Entry 7RE1 (electron microscopy, 2.91 A resolution); this record covers chains A and D of the 8 polymer chains in the assembly.

[Chain A]
Protein: RNA-directed RNA polymerase
Organism: Severe acute respiratory syndrome coronavirus 2
Notes: EC 2.7.7.48
UniProtKB: P0DTD1 (R1AB_SARS2); residues 1-932 here correspond to UniProt positions 4393-5324 (UniProt number = residue number + 4392)
Sequence (932 residues; row label = number of the first residue in the row):
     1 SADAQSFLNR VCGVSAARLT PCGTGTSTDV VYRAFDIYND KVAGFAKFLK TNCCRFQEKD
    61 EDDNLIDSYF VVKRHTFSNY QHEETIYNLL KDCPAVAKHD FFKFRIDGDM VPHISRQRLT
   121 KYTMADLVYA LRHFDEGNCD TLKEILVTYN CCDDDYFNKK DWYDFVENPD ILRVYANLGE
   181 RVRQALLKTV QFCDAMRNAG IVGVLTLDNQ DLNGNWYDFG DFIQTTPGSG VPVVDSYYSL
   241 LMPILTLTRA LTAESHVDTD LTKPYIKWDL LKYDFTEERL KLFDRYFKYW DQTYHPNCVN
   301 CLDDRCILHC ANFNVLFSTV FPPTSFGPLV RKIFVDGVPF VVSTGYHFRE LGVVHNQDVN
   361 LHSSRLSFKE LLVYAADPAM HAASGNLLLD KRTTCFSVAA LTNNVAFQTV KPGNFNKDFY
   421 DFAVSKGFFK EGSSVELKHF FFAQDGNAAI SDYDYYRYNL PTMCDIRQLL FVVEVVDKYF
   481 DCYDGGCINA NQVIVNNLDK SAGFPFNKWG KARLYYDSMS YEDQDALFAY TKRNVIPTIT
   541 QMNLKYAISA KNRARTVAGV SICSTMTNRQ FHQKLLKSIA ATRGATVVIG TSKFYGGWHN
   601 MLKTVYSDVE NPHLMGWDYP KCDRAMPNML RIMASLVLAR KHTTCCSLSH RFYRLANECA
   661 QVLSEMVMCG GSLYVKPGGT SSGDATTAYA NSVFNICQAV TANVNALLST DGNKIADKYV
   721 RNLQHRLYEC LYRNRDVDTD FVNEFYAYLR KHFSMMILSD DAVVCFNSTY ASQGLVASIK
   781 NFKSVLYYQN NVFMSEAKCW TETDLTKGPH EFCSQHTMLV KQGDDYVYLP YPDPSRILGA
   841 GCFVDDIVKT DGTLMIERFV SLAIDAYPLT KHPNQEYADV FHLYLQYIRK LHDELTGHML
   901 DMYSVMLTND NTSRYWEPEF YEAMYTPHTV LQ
Unresolved in the structure: 1-2, 930-932
Bound ions: Mg2+: Asn-209, Asp-218 (together with ADP); Zn2+ site 1: His-295, Cys-301, Cys-306, Cys-310; Zn2+ site 2: Cys-487, His-642, Cys-645, Cys-646
Residues lining bound ligands:
  - chapso (1N7), molecule 1: Arg-197, Gly-230, Val-231, Lys-288, Tyr-289, Trp-290, Asp-291
  - chapso (1N7), molecule 2: Val-202, Gly-203, Val-204, Asp-221, Ile-223, Val-233
  - chapso (1N7), molecule 3: Tyr-903, Ser-904, Val-905
  - ADP: Phe-35, Lys-50, Asn-52, Cys-53, Lys-73, Arg-74, His-75, Asn-79, Glu-83, Arg-116, Asp-208, Asn-209, Tyr-217, Asp-218, Gly-220
UniProt features mapped onto this chain:
  - region: Lys-545 to Arg-555 (Interaction with RMP Remdesivir), Thr-582 to Pro-620 (RdRp Palm N-ter)
  - active site: Ser-759, Asp-760, Asp-761
  - binding site (Mn(2+)): Asn-209, Asp-218
  - binding site (Zn(2+)): His-295, Cys-301, Cys-306, Cys-310, Cys-487, His-642, Cys-645, Cys-646
  - site: Gln-932 (Cleavage)

[Chain D]
Protein: Non-structural protein 8
Organism: Severe acute respiratory syndrome coronavirus 2
UniProtKB: P0DTD1 (R1AB_SARS2); residues 1-198 here correspond to UniProt positions 3943-4140 (UniProt number = residue number + 3942)
Sequence (199 residues; row label = number of the first residue in the row; numbering starts at 0):
     0 MAIASEFSSL PSYAAFATAQ EAYEQAVANG DSEVVLKKLK KSLNVAKSEF DRDAAMQRKL
    60 EKMADQAMTQ MYKQARSEDK RAKVTSAMQT MLFTMLRKLD NDALNNIINN ARDGCVPLNI
   120 IPLTTAAKLM VVIPDYNTYK NTCDGTTFTY ASALWEIQQV VDADSKIVQL SEISMDNSPN
   180 LAWPLIVTAL RANSAVKLQ
Unresolved in the structure: 0-6, 192-198
Differences from the reference sequence: initiating methionine (0)
Residues lining bound ligands: chapso (1N7): Ala-63, Ala-66, Met-67, Met-70
UniProt features mapped onto this chain:
  - site: Gln-198 (Cleavage)

[Interface between chain A and chain D]
Contacting residue pairs (32; chain A residue first):
  Asn-414(A) with Met-87(D)
  Phe-415(A) with Met-94(D), hydrophobic
  Lys-417(A) with Met-90(D); Met-94(D)
  Asp-846(A) with Arg-80(D), salt bridge
  Ile-847(A) with Lys-79(D); Arg-80(D); Val-83(D), hydrophobic
  Val-848(A) with Ser-76(D); Arg-80(D)
  Thr-850(A) with Lys-79(D)
  Asp-851(A) with Arg-75(D), salt bridge; Lys-79(D)
  Thr-853(A) with Tyr-71(D), hydrogen bond; Arg-75(D)
  Leu-854(A) with Lys-72(D); Arg-75(D); Ser-76(D)
  Leu-895(A) with Tyr-71(D), hydrophobic
  His-898(A) with Tyr-71(D), hydrogen bond; Arg-75(D)
  Met-899(A) with Tyr-71(D), hydrophobic
  Met-902(A) with Tyr-71(D), hydrophobic; Ala-74(D), hydrophobic
  Tyr-903(A) with Met-67(D), hydrogen bond (side chain-backbone); Met-70(D)
  Val-905(A) with Met-67(D)
  Leu-907(A) with Met-67(D), hydrophobic; Thr-68(D)
  Thr-908(A) with Glu-60(D), hydrogen bond; Asp-64(D), hydrogen bond
  Asn-909(A) with Asp-64(D), hydrogen bond (backbone-side chain)
Also at the interface, not in a pair above, chain D (17 interface residues in all): Thr-93

[Summary]
Chain A and chain D form an interface of 19 and 17 residues respectively; the contacts include 6 hydrogen
bonds and 2 salt bridges. Polar contacts include Asp-846(A)/Arg-80(D), Asp-851(A)/Arg-75(D) and
Thr-853(A)/Tyr-71(D). One chapso molecule is bound between chain A and chain D.
Here chain A is RNA-directed RNA polymerase and chain D is Non-structural protein 8, both from Severe acute
respiratory syndrome coronavirus 2. Entry 7RE1 (SARS-CoV-2 replication-transcription complex bound to nsp13
helicase - nsp13(2)-RTC (composite)) was determined by electron microscopy together with 7RDX, 7RDY, 7RDZ,
7RE0, 7RE2 and 7RE3 from the same study.
